PDB entry 2YYM | X-ray diffraction, 1.70 A resolution | chain A

[Chain A]
Protein: 4-hydroxyphenylacetate-3-hydroxylase
From: Thermus thermophilus
Notes: EC 1.14.13.3
UniProt: Q5SJP8 (Q5SJP8_THET8); numbering as in UniProt (aligned over 1-481)
Sequence (481 residues; numbered 1 to 481; the number before each row is that of its first residue):
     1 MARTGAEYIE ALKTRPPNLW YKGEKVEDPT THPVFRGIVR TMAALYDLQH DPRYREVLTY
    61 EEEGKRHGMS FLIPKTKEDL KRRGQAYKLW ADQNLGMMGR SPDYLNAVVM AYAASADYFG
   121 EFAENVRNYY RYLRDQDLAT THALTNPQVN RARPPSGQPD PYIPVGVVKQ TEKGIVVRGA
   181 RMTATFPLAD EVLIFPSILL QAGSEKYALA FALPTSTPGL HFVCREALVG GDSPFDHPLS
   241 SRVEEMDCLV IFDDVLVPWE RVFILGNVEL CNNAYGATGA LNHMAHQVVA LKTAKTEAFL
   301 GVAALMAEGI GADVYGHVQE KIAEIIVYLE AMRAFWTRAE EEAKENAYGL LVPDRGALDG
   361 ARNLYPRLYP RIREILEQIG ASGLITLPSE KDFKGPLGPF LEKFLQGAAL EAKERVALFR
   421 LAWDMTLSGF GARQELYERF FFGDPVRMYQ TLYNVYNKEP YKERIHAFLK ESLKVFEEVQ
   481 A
Not modelled in the structure: 1, 478-481
Differences from the reference sequence: engineered mutation Ile-198 (Thr in Q5SJP8), Gly-276 (Ala in Q5SJP8), His-466 (Arg in Q5SJP8)
Residues lining bound ligands:
  - 4-hydroxyphenylacetate (4HP): Arg-100, Tyr-104, His-142, Leu-144, Thr-145, Ser-197, Ile-198, Leu-199, Leu-200, Met-284, Phe-441, Phe-442, Gly-443
  - FAD (flavin-adenine dinucleotide): Arg-100, His-142, Ala-143, Leu-144, Thr-145, Gln-148, Arg-151, Thr-183, Ala-184, Thr-185, Asp-247, Ile-310, Ala-312, Tyr-315, His-317, Val-318, Gln-378, Ile-379, Ala-381, Ser-382, Ile-385, Arg-433, Leu-436, Tyr-437, Phe-440, Phe-441, Gly-443, Asp-444, Val-446, Arg-447
Curated features (UniProtKB/Swiss-Prot):
  - binding site (substrate): Arg-100 to Tyr-104, His-142
  - binding site (FAD): His-142 to Leu-144, Gln-148 to Arg-151, Thr-185, Asp-444 to Arg-447
What the authors report for this chain:
  - catalytic residues: Arg-100, His-142 (proposed by the authors, not directly observed)
  - specificity-determining residues: Ser-197 (by similarity / conservation)

[Summary]
Ligands of chain A: flavin-adenine dinucleotide and 4-hydroxyphenylacetate. UniProt lists 6 substrate-binding
residues and 12 FAD-binding residues. The paper reports catalytic residues Arg-100 and His-142; the
specificity determinant Ser-197.
Chain A is 4-hydroxyphenylacetate-3-hydroxylase (Thermus thermophilus); the structure, Crystal structure of
the mutant of HpaB (T198I, A276G, and R466H) complexed with FAD and 4-hydroxyphenylacetate, was determined by
X-ray diffraction, deposited together with 2YYG, 2YYI, 2YYJ, 2YYK and 2YYL.
